PDB entry 6G9P | X-ray diffraction, 2.10 A resolution | chain A

# Chain A
Protein: Peptidoglycan D, D-transpeptidase MrdA
Source organism: Escherichia coli K-12
Notes: EC 3.4.16.4
UniProtKB: P0AD65 (MRDA_ECOLI); residue numbers follow UniProt; this construct covers 52-633
Sequence (582 residues; numbered 52 to 633; the number before each row is that of its first residue):
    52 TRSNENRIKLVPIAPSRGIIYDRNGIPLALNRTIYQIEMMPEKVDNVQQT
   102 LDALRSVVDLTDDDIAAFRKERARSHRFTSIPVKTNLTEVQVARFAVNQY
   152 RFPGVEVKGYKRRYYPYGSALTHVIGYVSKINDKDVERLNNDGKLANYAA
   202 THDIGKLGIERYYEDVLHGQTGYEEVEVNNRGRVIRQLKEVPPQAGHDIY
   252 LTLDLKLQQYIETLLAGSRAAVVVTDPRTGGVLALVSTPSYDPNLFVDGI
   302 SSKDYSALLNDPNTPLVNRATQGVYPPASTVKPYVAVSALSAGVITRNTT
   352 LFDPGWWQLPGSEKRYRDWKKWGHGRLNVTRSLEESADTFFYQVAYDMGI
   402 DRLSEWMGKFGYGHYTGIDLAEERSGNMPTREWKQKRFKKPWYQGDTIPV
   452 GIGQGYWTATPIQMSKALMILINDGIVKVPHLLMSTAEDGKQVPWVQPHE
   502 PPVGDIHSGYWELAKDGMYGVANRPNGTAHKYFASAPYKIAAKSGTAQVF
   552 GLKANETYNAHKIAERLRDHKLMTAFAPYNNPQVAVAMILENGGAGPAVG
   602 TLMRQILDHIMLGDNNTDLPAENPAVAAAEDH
Not modelled in the structure: 52-56, 550-568, 614-633
Curated features (UniProtKB/Swiss-Prot):
  - active site: Ser330 (Acyl-ester intermediate)
  - mutagenesis: Ser330 (S330A: No longer binds fluorescent penicillin mimic bocellin; S330C: No longer binds penicillin)

# Summary
From UniProt: active-site residue Ser330 and one mutagenesis site.
Chain A is Peptidoglycan D, D-transpeptidase MrdA (Escherichia coli K-12); the structure, Structural basis for
the inhibition of E. coli PBP2, was determined by X-ray diffraction together with 6G9F from the same study.
